4J6D - chain A; structure by X-ray diffraction, 2.40 A resolution.

[Chain A]
Protein: Cytochrome P450 monooxygenase
Source organism: Nocardia farcinica
UniProtKB: Q5YNS8 (Q5YNS8_NOCFA); numbering as in UniProt (aligned over 1-410)
Sequence (410 residues; row label = number of the first residue in the row):
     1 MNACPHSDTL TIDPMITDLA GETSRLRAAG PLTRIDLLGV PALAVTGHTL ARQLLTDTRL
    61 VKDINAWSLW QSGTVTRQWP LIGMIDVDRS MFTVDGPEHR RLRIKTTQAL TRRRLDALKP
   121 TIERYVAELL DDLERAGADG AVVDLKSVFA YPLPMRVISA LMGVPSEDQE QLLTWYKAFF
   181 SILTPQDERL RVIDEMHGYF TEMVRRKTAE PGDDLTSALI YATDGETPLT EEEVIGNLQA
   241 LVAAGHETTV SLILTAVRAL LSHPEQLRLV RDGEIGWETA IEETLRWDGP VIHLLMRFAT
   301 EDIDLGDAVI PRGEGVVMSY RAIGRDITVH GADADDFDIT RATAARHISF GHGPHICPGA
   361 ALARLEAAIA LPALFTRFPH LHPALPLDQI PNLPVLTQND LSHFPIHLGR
Not modelled in the structure: 1-3
Bound ions: Mg2+: H6, D8; heme Fe near C357 (its only coordinating residue here)
Ligand contacts:
  - heme (HEM): L55, K62, M91, F92, H99, R103, L110, I158, A240, L241, A244, G245, T248, T249, L252, L285, P290, V291, L294, R297, Y320, S349, F350, G351, P354, H355, C357, P358, G359, L362, A363
  - testosterone (TES): G83, M84, V87, F92, F179, F180, Q239, A240, A243, A244, T248, V291, L294, Q398

[In short]
Ligands of chain A: heme and testosterone. The Mg2+ site is built by H6 and D8.
Chain A is Cytochrome P450 monooxygenase (Nocardia farcinica); the structure, The 2.4 A crystal structure of
CYP154C5 from Nocardia farcinica in complex with testosterone, was determined by X-ray diffraction together
with 4J6B, 4J6C and 4JBT from the same study.
